PDB entry 3NNH | X-ray diffraction, 2.75 A resolution | chains A and C of the 3 polymer chains in the assembly

Chain A (and C):
Name: CUGBP Elav-like family member 1
Source organism: Homo sapiens
Notes: fragment: RRM1 domain; chain C of this document is another copy of the same molecule, construct and numbering; everything in this record applies to it too
Reference sequence: Q92879 (CELF1_HUMAN); residues 14-100 here = UniProt positions 14-100
Amino-acid sequence (88 residues; row label = number of the first residue in the row):
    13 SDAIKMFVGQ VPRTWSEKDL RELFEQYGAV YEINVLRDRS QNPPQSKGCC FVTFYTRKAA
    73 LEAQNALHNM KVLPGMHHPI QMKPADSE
Not modelled in the structure: 13, 100 (chain C: 13, 99-100)
Sequence notes: expression tag (13)
UniProt features mapped onto this chain:
  - mutagenesis: Phe63 (F63L: Does not reduce RNA-binding; when associated with D-331 and F-472. Abolishes ARE/EDEN-dependent deadenylation; when associated with D-331 and F-472)
What the authors report for this chain:
  - binding site for the 12-nt RNA strand: Phe19, Gln22, Cys61, Phe63, Gln93, Asp98
  - binding site for the 12-nt RNA strand: Gln22, Gln93

Interface between chain A and chain C:
Residue-residue contacts (8; chain A residue first):
  Arg51(A) - Lys59(C)  hydrogen bond (backbone-side chain)
  Gln53(A) - Lys59(C)
  Asn54(A) - Arg49(C)
  Asn54(A) - Asp50(C)
  Asn54(A) - Lys59(C)
  Pro55(A) - Asp50(C)
  Pro55(A) - Ser52(C)
  Pro56(A) - Asp50(C)
Also at the interface, not in a pair above, chain A (6 interface residues in all): Ser52

Summary:
6 residues of chain A and 4 residues of chain C are in contact, with 1 hydrogen bond. The hydrogen-bonded pair
is Arg51(A)-Lys59(C). Curated annotation (UniProt) lists one mutagenesis site on chain A. The paper reports a
binding site for the 12-nt RNA strand at Phe19(A), Gln22(A) and Cys61(A) among others.
Both chains are CUGBP Elav-like family member 1 (Homo sapiens). Entry 3NNH (Crystal Structure of the CUGBP1
RRM1 with GUUGUUUUGUUU RNA) was determined by X-ray diffraction together with 3NMR, 3NNA and 3NNC from the
same study.
